Entry 2NVE (X-ray diffraction, 1.50 A resolution); this record covers chain A.

Chain A:
Protein: Ubiquinol-cytochrome c reductase iron-sulfur subunit
From: Rhodobacter sphaeroides
Notes: EC 1.10.2.2
Reference sequence: Q02762 (UCRI_RHOSH); residues 47-187 here = UniProt positions 47-187
Amino-acid sequence (141 residues; each row starts with the number of its first residue):
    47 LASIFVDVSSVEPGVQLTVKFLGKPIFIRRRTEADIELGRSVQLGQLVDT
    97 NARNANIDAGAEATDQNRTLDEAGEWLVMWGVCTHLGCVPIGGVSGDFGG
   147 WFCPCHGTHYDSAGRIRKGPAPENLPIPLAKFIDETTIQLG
Sequence notes: engineered mutation T154 (Ser in Q02762)
Disulfides: C134-C151
Metal / ion sites: 2Fe-2S cluster Fe: C129, H131, C149, H152
Ligand contacts: 2Fe-2S cluster (FES): C129, H131, L132, G133, C134, C149, C151, H152, G153, T154, P166
Swiss-Prot annotation at these positions:
  - binding site ([2Fe-2S] cluster): C129, H131, C149, H152
Reported in the primary citation:
  - binding site for 2Fe-2S cluster: T154
  - contacts within the chain: T154-I162 (hydrophobic contact), T154-Y156 (hydrophobic contact)
  - conformationally variable residues: I162

In short:
Chain A binds 2Fe-2S cluster. C129, H131, C149 and H152 form the 2Fe-2S cluster Fe site. Curated annotation
(UniProt) lists 4 [2Fe-2S] cluster-binding residues. From the paper: a binding site for 2Fe-2S cluster at
T154; conformational variability at I162.
Chain A is Ubiquinol-cytochrome c reductase iron-sulfur subunit (Rhodobacter sphaeroides); the structure,
Soluble domain of Rieske Iron Sulfur Protein, was determined by X-ray diffraction, deposited together with
2NUK, 2NWF, 2NUM, 2NVF and 2NVG.
